PDB entry 3NYF | X-ray diffraction, 1.30 A resolution | chain A

[Chain A]
Molecule: D-Arginine Dehydrogenase
Organism: Pseudomonas aeruginosa
Notes: EC 1.4.1.-
UniProtKB: Q9HXE3 (Q9HXE3_PSEAE); residues 1002-1375 here correspond to UniProt positions 2-375 (UniProt number = residue number - 1000)
Chain sequence (381 residues; each row starts with the number of its first residue):
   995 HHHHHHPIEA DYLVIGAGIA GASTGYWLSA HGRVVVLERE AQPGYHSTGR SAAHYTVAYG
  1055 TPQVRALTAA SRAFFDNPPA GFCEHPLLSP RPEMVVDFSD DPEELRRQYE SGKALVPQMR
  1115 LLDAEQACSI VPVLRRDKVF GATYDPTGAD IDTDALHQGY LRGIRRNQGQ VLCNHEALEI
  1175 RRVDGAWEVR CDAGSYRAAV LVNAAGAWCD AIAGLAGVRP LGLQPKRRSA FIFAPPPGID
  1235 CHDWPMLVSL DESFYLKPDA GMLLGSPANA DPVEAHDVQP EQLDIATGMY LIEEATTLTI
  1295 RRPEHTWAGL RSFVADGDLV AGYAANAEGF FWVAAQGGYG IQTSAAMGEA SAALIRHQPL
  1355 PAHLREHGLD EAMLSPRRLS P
Sequence notes: expression tag (995-1001)
UniProt features mapped onto this chain:
  - binding site (FAD): Ala-1014, Glu-1032, Arg-1033, Ser-1041 to His-1048, Ala-1171, Gly-1331 to Gln-1336
  - site: Glu-1087 (Important for specificity toward positively charged substrates)
Residues lining bound ligands:
  - FAD (flavin-adenine dinucleotide): Ile-1009, Gly-1010, Ala-1011, Gly-1012, Ile-1013, Ala-1014, Gly-1015, Leu-1031, Glu-1032, Arg-1033, Glu-1034, Pro-1037, His-1040, Ser-1041, Thr-1042, Arg-1044, Ser-1045, Ala-1046, Ala-1047, His-1048, His-1169, Glu-1170, Ala-1171, Ala-1198, Ala-1199, Gly-1200, Trp-1202, Ile-1206, Arg-1222, Ala-1224, Tyr-1249, Trp-1301, Gly-1303, Leu-1304, Arg-1305, Gln-1330, Gly-1331, Gly-1332, Tyr-1333, Gly-1334, Ile-1335, Gln-1336
  - Imino-Histidine (HHI; (2Z)-3-(1H-imidazol-5-yl)-2-iminopropanoic acid): Ala-1046, His-1048, Tyr-1049, Thr-1050, Tyr-1053, Glu-1087, Arg-1222, Met-1240, Tyr-1249, Arg-1305, Gly-1332, Gln-1336

[Summary]
Ligands of chain A: flavin-adenine dinucleotide and Imino-Histidine. Curated annotation (UniProt) lists 18
FAD-binding residues.
Chain A is D-Arginine Dehydrogenase (Pseudomonas aeruginosa); the structure, Crystal Structure of Pseudomonas
aeruginosa D-Arginine Dehydrogenase in Complex with Imino-Histidine, was determined by X-ray diffraction (same
publication as 3NYC and 3NYE).
